PDB entry 7KTN | X-ray diffraction, 1.33 A resolution | chains A and T of the 4 polymer chains in the assembly

Chain A:
Molecule: DNA-directed DNA/RNA polymerase mu
Source organism: Homo sapiens
Notes: EC 2.7.7.7
UniProt: Q9NP87 (DPOLM_HUMAN); aligned to UniProt positions 132-494 over residues 132-494
Sequence (356 residues; row label = number of the first residue in the row; note: 12 numbers in that range are skipped by the numbering (no residue carries them; nothing is unmodelled there)):
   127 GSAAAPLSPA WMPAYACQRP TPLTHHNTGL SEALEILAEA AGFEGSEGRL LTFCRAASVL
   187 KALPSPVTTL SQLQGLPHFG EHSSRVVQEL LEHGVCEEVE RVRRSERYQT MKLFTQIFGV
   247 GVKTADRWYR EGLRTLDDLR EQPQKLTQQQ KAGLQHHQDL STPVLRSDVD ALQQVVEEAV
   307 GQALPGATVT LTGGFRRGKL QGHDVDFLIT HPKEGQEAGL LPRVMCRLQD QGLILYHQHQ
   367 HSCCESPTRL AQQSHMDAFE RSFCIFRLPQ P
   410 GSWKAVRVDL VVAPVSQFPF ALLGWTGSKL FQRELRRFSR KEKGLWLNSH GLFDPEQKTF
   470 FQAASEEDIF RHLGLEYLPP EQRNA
Unresolved in the structure: 127-137, 365-384
Sequence notes: expression tag (127-131); linker (410)
Glycans and other covalent adducts: 2,3-dihydroxy-1,4-dithiobutane (DTT) linked to Cys-180
Bound ions: Na+ site 1: Thr-241, Ile-243, Val-246 (shared with 1 residue of chain P); Mg2+: Asp-332 (shared with 1 residue of chain P); Na+ site 2: Asp-332, Asp-418 (shared with 2 residues of chain P)
UniProt features mapped onto this chain:
  - region: Arg-323 to Asp-332 (Involved in ssDNA binding)
  - binding site (Mg(2+)): Asp-330, Asp-332, Asp-418
  - site: Gly-433 (Responsible for the low discrimination between dNTP and rNTP)
Reported in the primary citation:
  - mutagenesis - R445A: increased catalytic activity on dGTP misinsertion
  - mutagenesis - K438D: decreased catalytic activity on Mg2+-dependent dGTP:At
  - mutagenesis - K438D (23-fold): decreased catalytic activity on :Ct insertion
  - mutagenesis - K438D: unchanged catalytic activity on in the presence of Mn2+
  - mutagenesis - Q441A: unchanged catalytic activity on 8-oxodGTP

Chain T:
Molecule: 9-nt DNA strand
Sequence (9 nucleotides; numbered 1 to 9; the number before each row is that of its first residue):
     1 CGGCATACG

Chain A / chain T interface:
Residue-residue contacts - 23 pairs, chain A then chain T:
  Gly-174(A) with DC4(T), base contact
  Leu-177(A) with DC4(T), phosphate contact; DA5(T), phosphate contact
  Phe-385(A) with DG9(T), phosphate contact
  Glu-386(A) with DC8(T), sugar contact; DG9(T), hydrogen bond to the phosphate
  Arg-387(A) with DA7(T), hydrogen bond to the base; DC8(T), hydrogen bond to the sugar; DG9(T), hydrogen bond to the phosphate
  Phe-389(A) with DG9(T), sugar contact
  Lys-438(A) with DA5(T), base contact
  Arg-442(A) with DA5(T), salt bridge to the phosphate
  Arg-445(A) with DA5(T), hydrogen bond to the base; DT6(T), hydrogen bond to the base
  Arg-446(A) with DA5(T), sugar contact
  Arg-449(A) with DT6(T), salt bridge to the phosphate
  Lys-450(A) with DG3(T), hydrogen bond to the phosphate; DC4(T), salt bridge to the phosphate
  Leu-456(A) with DT6(T), sugar contact
  Asn-457(A) with DT6(T), phosphate contact; DA7(T), hydrogen bond to the phosphate
  His-459(A) with DA7(T), phosphate contact; DC8(T), phosphate contact
Also at the interface, not in a pair above, chain A (16 interface residues in all): Arg-181

Overview:
Chain A and chain T form an interface of 16 and 7 residues respectively, with 8 hydrogen bonds and 3 salt
bridges. Polar pairs include Arg-387(A)/DA7(T), Arg-445(A)/DA5(T) and Arg-445(A)/DT6(T). The paper reports
that R445A of chain A increases catalytic activity on dGTP misinsertion; K438D of chain A reduces catalytic
activity on Mg2+-dependent dGTP:At.
Here chain A is DNA-directed DNA/RNA polymerase mu (Homo sapiens) and chain T is a 9-nt DNA strand. Entry 7KTN
(DNA Polymerase Mu, 8-oxodGTP:At Product State Ternary Complex, 10 mM Mg2+ (2160min)) was determined by X-ray
diffraction together with 7KSS, 7KST, 7KSU, 7KSV, 7KSW, 7KSX and 25 further entries from the same study.
